8CBO - chains C and T of the 6 polymer chains in the assembly; structure by electron microscopy, 3.20 A resolution.

# Chain C
Name: 3-hydroxyacyl-CoA dehydrogenase type-2
Source organism: Homo sapiens
Notes: EC 1.1.1.35, 1.1.1.62, 1.1.1.239, 1.1.1.178, 1.1.1.53, 1.1.1.159
UniProt: Q99714 (HCD2_HUMAN); numbering as in UniProt (aligned over 7-261)
Chain sequence (255 residues; each row starts with the number of its first residue):
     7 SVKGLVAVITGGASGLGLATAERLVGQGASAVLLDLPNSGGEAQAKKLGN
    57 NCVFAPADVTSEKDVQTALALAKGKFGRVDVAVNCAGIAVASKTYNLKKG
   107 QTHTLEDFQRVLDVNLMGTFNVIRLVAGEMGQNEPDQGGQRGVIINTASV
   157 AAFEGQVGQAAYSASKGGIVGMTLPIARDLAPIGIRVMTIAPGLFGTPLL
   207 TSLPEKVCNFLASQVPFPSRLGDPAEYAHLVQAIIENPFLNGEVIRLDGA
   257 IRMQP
UniProt features mapped onto this chain:
  - active site: Tyr168 (Proton acceptor)
  - binding site (NAD(+)): Ser20, Leu22, Asp41, Asp64, Val65, Cys91, Tyr168, Lys172, Phe201, Thr203
  - binding site (substrate): Ser155
  - modified residue (N6-acetyllysine): Lys53, Lys69, Lys99, Lys105, Lys212
  - natural variant: Val12 (V12L: In HSD10MD), Val65 (V65A: In HSD10MD; uncertain significance), Asp86 (D86G: In HSD10MD), Leu122 (L122V: In HSD10MD), Arg130 (R130C: In HSD10MD), Gln165 (Q165H: In HSD10MD), Val176 (V176M: In HSD10MD), Pro210 (P210S: In HSD10MD), Lys212 (K212E: In HSD10MD), Arg226 (R226Q: In HSD10MD), Asn247 (N247S: In HSD10MD), Glu249 (E249Q: In HSD10MD)
  - mutagenesis: Ser20 (S20F: Decreased dehydrogenase activity. Does not affect mitochondrial tRNA 5'-end processing. Does not affect tRNA methylation), Lys172 (K172A: Abolishes dehydrogenase activity. Does not affect mitochondrial tRNA 5'-end processing. Does not affect tRNA methylation. Does not affect homotetramerization)

# Chain T
Molecule: Mitochondrial Precursor tRNA-Ile(5,4)
Sequence (78 nucleotides; numbered -4 to 73; the number before each row is that of its first residue; numbers below 1 keep their minus sign (G-4 is residue -4)):
    -4 GGGUAAGAAAUAUGUCUGAUAAAAGAGUUACUUUGAUAGAGUAAAUAAUA
    46 GGAGCUUAAACCCCCUUAUUUCUAGGAC
Disordered / not traced: -4 to 1, 15-17, 51-55, 68-73

# Interface between chain C and chain T
Pairs across the interface (9):
  Ala97(C) - A31(T)  hydrogen bond to the base
  Ser98(C) - G30(T)  hydrogen bond to the base
  Lys99(C) - U28(T)  hydrogen bond to the base
  Lys99(C) - G30(T)  hydrogen bond to the base
  Asn102(C) - U28(T)  sugar contact
  Asn102(C) - U29(T)  hydrogen bond to the phosphate
  Lys104(C) - U28(T)  phosphate contact
  Lys105(C) - U29(T)  phosphate contact
  Lys105(C) - G30(T)  salt bridge to the phosphate
Also at the interface, not in a pair above, chain C (7 interface residues in all): Gln107
Also at the interface, not in a pair above, chain T (5 interface residues in all): U27

# Overview
7 residues of chain C and 5 residues of chain T are in contact, with 5 hydrogen bonds and 1 salt bridge. Among
the polar pairs are Ala97(C)-A31(T), Ser98(C)-G30(T) and Lys99(C)-U28(T).
Here chain C is 3-hydroxyacyl-CoA dehydrogenase type-2 (Homo sapiens) and chain T is Mitochondrial Precursor
tRNA-Ile(5,4). Entry 8CBO (Structure of human mitochondrial MRPP1-MRPP2 in complex with mitochondrial
pre-tRNA-Ile) was determined by electron microscopy, deposited together with 8CBK, 8CBL and 8CBM.
